8PEL - chains C and F of the 9 polymer chains in the assembly; structure by X-ray diffraction, 3.81 A resolution.

Chain C:
Name: Exoribonuclease-like protein
From: Thermochaetoides thermophila DSM 1495
UniProtKB: G0S1P1 (G0S1P1_CHATD); residue numbers follow UniProt; this construct covers 1-357
Sequence (357 residues; each row starts with the number of its first residue):
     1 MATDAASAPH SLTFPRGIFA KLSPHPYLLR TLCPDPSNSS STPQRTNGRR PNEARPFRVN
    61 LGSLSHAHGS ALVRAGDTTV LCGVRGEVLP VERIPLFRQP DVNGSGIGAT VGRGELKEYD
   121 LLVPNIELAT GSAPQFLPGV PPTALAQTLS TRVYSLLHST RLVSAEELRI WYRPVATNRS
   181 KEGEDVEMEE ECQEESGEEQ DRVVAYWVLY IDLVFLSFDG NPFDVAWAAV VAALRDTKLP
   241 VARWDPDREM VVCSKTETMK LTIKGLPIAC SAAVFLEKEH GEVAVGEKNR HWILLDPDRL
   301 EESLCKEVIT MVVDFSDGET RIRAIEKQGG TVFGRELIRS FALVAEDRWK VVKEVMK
Not modelled in the structure: 1-12, 106-108, 176-199, 280-286

Chain F:
Name: Exosome complex component MTR3
From: Thermochaetoides thermophila DSM 1495
UniProtKB: P0CT46 (MTR3_CHATD); numbering as in UniProt (aligned over 1-284)
Sequence (284 residues; each row starts with the number of its first residue):
     1 MTDRRRINGP AGATIPPVYE DSGISEVKAL KIRSRPSNII RKIYLKTGVT PSASGSAYLE
    61 LETSANSGVS GLKLSCTVHG PRSLPRSSPF SPHMVVSTHV KYAPFATKQR RGYLRDPTER
   121 DLGIHLEAAL RGAIIADRWP KSGVDIIISI IEGDQDREAS KTQGDEVWDM MNTLSGCITV
   181 ASAALADAGI DCVDTVAGGV AALVQDSDGS PEIVVDPIPS EHRKILAACC VAYLPMRDEV
   241 TNLWFRGDLP ASDMDLYTEL VEKGIQASRS ANRVLVDCLT ETVG
Not modelled in the structure: 22-28, 156-162, 284

Chain C / chain F interface:
Residue-residue contacts (65; chain C residue first):
  S63(C) with S70(F)
  L64(C) with F105(F), hydrophobic; I151(F), hydrophobic
  S65(C) with E152(F), hydrogen bond
  H66(C) with A106(F); T107(F), hydrogen bond (side chain-backbone); E152(F), hydrogen bond (backbone-side chain); Q155(F)
  D77(C) with P51(F)
  L81(C) with I151(F), hydrophobic
  G83(C) with F105(F)
  R85(C) with T107(F)
  E87(C) with T14(F), hydrogen bond; I15(F), hydrogen bond (side chain-backbone); P16(F); Q109(F)
  V88(C) with T14(F); I15(F), hydrogen bond (backbone-backbone); P16(F)
  P90(C) with I15(F)
  R93(C) with A13(F), hydrogen bond (side chain-backbone); I15(F)
  I94(C) with P10(F), hydrophobic
  Y119(C) with P10(F)
  D120(C) with P10(F)
  V123(C) with N8(F); G9(F); P10(F)
  P124(C) with I7(F)
  N125(C) with R6(F)
  E127(C) with P104(F)
  T130(C) with H79(F); I147(F)
  G131(C) with T77(F)
  S132(C) with S52(F), hydrogen bond (backbone-side chain)
  A133(C) with S52(F); H79(F)
  P134(C) with S52(F)
  L137(C) with H79(F)
  P138(C) with H99(F); I147(F), hydrophobic
  P142(C) with R5(F); R6(F)
  Q147(C) with R4(F); R5(F)
  S150(C) with I7(F)
  T151(C) with I7(F)
  Y154(C) with I7(F), hydrophobic
  Y210(C) with T14(F), hydrogen bond; Q109(F)
  D212(C) with P104(F); F105(F)
  L216(C) with T50(F); S75(F)
  S217(C) with T50(F); P51(F)
  R248(C) with D21(F), salt bridge
  V251(C) with V18(F)
  V252(C) with V18(F), hydrophobic; E20(F)
  C253(C) with V18(F), hydrogen bond (backbone-backbone); Y19(F); E20(F), hydrogen bond (backbone-backbone)
  S254(C) with E20(F)
  K255(C) with Y19(F)
Other interface residues (no listed pair), chain C (51 interface residues in all): A67, C82, G86, L89, G139, P141, V208, V214, R243, R299
Other interface residues (no listed pair), chain F (38 interface residues in all): G12, P17, A53, K73, R82, R111

In short:
Chain C and chain F form an interface of 51 and 38 residues respectively; the contacts include 11 hydrogen
bonds and 1 salt bridge. Polar contacts include R248(C)-D21(F), S65(C)-E152(F) and H66(C)-T107(F).
Here chain C is Exoribonuclease-like protein and chain F is Exosome complex component MTR3, both from
Thermochaetoides thermophila DSM 1495. Entry 8PEL (Structure of C. thermophilum RNA exosome core) was
determined by X-ray diffraction.
